PDB entry 1LDB | X-ray diffraction, 2.80 A resolution | chains A and D of the 4 polymer chains in the assembly

[Chain A (and D)]
Name: Apo-L-lactate dehydrogenase
Organism: Geobacillus stearothermophilus
Notes: EC 1.1.1.27; chain D of this document is another copy of the same molecule, construct and numbering; everything in this record applies to it too
UniProt: P00344 (LDH_BACST); residues 15-331 here correspond to UniProt positions 1-317 (UniProt number = residue number - 14)
Chain sequence (317 residues; numbered 15 to 331; the number before each row is that of its first residue):
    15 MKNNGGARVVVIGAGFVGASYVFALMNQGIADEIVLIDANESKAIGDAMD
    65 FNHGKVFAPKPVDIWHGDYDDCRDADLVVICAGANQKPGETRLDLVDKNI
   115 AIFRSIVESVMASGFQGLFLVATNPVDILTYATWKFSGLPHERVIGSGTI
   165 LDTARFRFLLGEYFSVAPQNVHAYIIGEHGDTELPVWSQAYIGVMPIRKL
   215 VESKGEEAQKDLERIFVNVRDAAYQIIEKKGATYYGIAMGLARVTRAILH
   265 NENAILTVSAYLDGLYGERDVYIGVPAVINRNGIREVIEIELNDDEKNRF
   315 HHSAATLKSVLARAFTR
Not modelled in the structure: 80-81, 100-107, 212-224
Swiss-Prot annotation at these positions:
  - active site: His-193 (Proton acceptor)
  - binding site (NAD(+)): Phe-30, Val-31, Asp-52, Lys-57, Tyr-83, Gly-97, Ala-98, Ser-119, Ala-136 to Asn-138, Ser-161
  - binding site (substrate): Gln-100, Arg-106, Asn-138 to Asp-141, Asp-166 to Arg-169, Thr-247
  - binding site (beta-D-fructose 1,6-bisphosphate): Arg-171, Gln-183 to His-186
  - modified residue: Tyr-238 (Phosphotyrosine)

[How chain A and chain D interact]
Contacting residue pairs (28):
  Ser-179(A) / Asn-267(D)
  Ser-179(A) / Arg-299(D)  hydrogen bond (backbone-side chain)
  Ala-181(A) / Glu-266(D)
  Ala-181(A) / Asn-267(D)
  Asn-184(A) / Ala-268(D)
  Asn-184(A) / Ile-269(D)  hydrogen bond (side chain-backbone)
  His-186(A) / His-186(D)
  His-186(A) / Val-208(D)
  Tyr-188(A) / Val-208(D)  hydrophobic
  Gln-203(A) / Val-208(D)  hydrogen bond (side chain-backbone)
  Gln-203(A) / Met-209(D)  hydrogen bond
  Tyr-205(A) / Tyr-205(D)
  Tyr-205(A) / Val-208(D)
  Val-208(A) / His-186(D)
  Val-208(A) / Tyr-188(D)  hydrophobic
  Val-208(A) / Gln-203(D)  hydrogen bond (backbone-side chain)
  Val-208(A) / Tyr-205(D)
  Met-209(A) / Gln-203(D)  hydrogen bond
  Met-209(A) / Ile-304(D)  hydrophobic
  Met-209(A) / Glu-305(D)  hydrogen bond (side chain-backbone)
  Glu-266(A) / Ala-181(D)
  Asn-267(A) / Ser-179(D)
  Asn-267(A) / Ala-181(D)
  Ala-268(A) / Asn-184(D)
  Ile-269(A) / Asn-184(D)  hydrogen bond (backbone-side chain)
  Arg-299(A) / Ser-179(D)  hydrogen bond (side chain-backbone)
  Ile-304(A) / Met-209(D)  hydrophobic
  Glu-305(A) / Met-209(D)  hydrogen bond (backbone-side chain)
Also at the interface, not in a pair above, chain A (25 interface residues in all): Phe-178, Val-180, Gln-183, Ala-187, Ile-206, Gly-207, Pro-210, Val-292, Glu-303
Also at the interface, not in a pair above, chain D (25 interface residues in all): Phe-178, Val-180, Gln-183, Ala-187, Ile-206, Gly-207, Pro-210, Val-292, Glu-303

[In short]
Chain A and chain D each contribute 25 residues to their interface; the contacts include 10 hydrogen bonds.
Polar pairs include Ser-179(A)/Arg-299(D), Asn-184(A)/Ile-269(D) and Gln-203(A)/Val-208(D). From UniProt:
active-site residue His-193(A), 12 NAD+-binding residues, 11 substrate-binding residues and 5 beta-D-fructose
1,6-bisphosphate-binding residues on chain A.
Chain A and chain D are both Apo-L-lactate dehydrogenase (Geobacillus stearothermophilus); the structure,
Structure determination and refinement of bacillus stearothermophilus lactate dehydrogenase, was determined by
X-ray diffraction (same publication as 2LDB).
